Entry 6RH2 (X-ray diffraction, 2.00 A resolution); this record covers chains A and C of the 4 polymer chains in the assembly.

[Chain A]
Molecule: Sensor histidine kinase
Source organism: Thermotoga maritima
UniProt: Q9WZV7 (Q9WZV7_THEMA); residue numbers follow UniProt; this construct covers 232-489
Amino-acid sequence (258 residues; row label = number of the first residue in the row):
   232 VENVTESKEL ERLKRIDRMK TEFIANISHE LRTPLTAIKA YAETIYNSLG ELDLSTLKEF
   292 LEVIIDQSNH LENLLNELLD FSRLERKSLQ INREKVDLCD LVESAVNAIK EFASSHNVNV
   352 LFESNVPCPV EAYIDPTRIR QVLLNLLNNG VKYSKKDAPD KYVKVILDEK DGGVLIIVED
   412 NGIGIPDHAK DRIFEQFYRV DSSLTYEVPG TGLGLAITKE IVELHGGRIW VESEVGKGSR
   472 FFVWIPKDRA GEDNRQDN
Disordered / not traced: 232-245, 479-489
Disulfides: C330-C359
Residues lining bound ligands: ADP (adenosine-5'-diphosphate): N376, N380, G381, K383, Y384, D411, I414, G415, I416, I424, Y429, R430, V431, T436, G441, T442, G443, L444, G445, L446, A447, S470, F472
Reported in the primary citation:
  - binding site for sulfate ion: H260, R314

[Chain C]
Molecule: Response regulator
Source organism: Thermotoga maritima
UniProt: Q9WYT9 (Q9WYT9_THEMA); numbering as in UniProt (aligned over 1-122)
Amino-acid sequence (122 residues; row label = number of the first residue in the row):
     1 MSKKVLLVDD SAVLRKIVSF NLKKEGYEVI EAENGQIALE KLSEFTPDLI VLAIMMPVMD
    61 GFTVLKKLQE KEEWKRIPVI VLTAKGGEED ESLALSLGAR KVMRKPFSPS QFIEEVKHLL
   121 NE
Disordered / not traced: 1, 122
Construct notes: engineered mutation A53 (Asp in Q9WYT9)
Reported in the primary citation:
  - binding site for sulfate ion: K85, D90

[How chain A and chain C interact]
Residue-residue contacts (40):
  H260(A) - A84(C)
  R263(A) - A84(C)
  R263(A) - K105(C)
  R263(A) - P106(C)
  T267(A) - K105(C)
  T267(A) - P106(C)
  T267(A) - F107(C)
  A268(A) - V13(C)  hydrophobic
  K270(A) - F107(C)
  A271(A) - I17(C)
  A271(A) - F107(C)  hydrophobic
  A271(A) - P109(C)
  Y272(A) - V13(C)  hydrogen bond (side chain-backbone)
  Y272(A) - K16(C)
  Y272(A) - I17(C)  hydrophobic
  E274(A) - S108(C)
  E274(A) - P109(C)
  T275(A) - I17(C)
  T275(A) - F20(C)
  T275(A) - N21(C)  hydrogen bond
  T275(A) - P109(C)
  N278(A) - K24(C)
  S279(A) - F20(C)
  S279(A) - K24(C)  hydrogen bond
  E282(A) - F20(C)
  E282(A) - K24(C)  salt bridge
  L283(A) - F20(C)  hydrophobic
  E290(A) - K16(C)  salt bridge
  F291(A) - I17(C)  hydrophobic
  F291(A) - F20(C)  hydrophobic
  V294(A) - V13(C)  hydrophobic
  Q298(A) - V13(C)
  Y437(A) - M55(C)  hydrogen bond
  Y437(A) - M56(C)  hydrogen bond (side chain-backbone)
  Y437(A) - P57(C)
  Y437(A) - V58(C)
  Y437(A) - D60(C)
  E438(A) - M55(C)
  E438(A) - M56(C)
  E438(A) - P57(C)
Also at the interface, not in a pair above, chain A (22 interface residues in all): L266, T287, K387
Also at the interface, not in a pair above, chain C (22 interface residues in all): L14, I54, M59, F62, K85

[Overview]
The chain A/chain C interface involves 22 residues from each chain; the contacts include 5 hydrogen bonds and
2 salt bridges. Polar contacts include E282(A)-K24(C), E290(A)-K16(C) and Y272(A)-V13(C). Ligands of chain A:
ADP. From the paper: a binding site for sulfate ion at H260(A), R314(A) and K85(C) among others.
Here chain A is Sensor histidine kinase and chain C is Response regulator, both from Thermotoga maritima.
Entry 6RH2 (Revisiting pH-gated conformational switch. Complex HK853-RR468 D53A pH 5.3) was determined by
X-ray diffraction (same publication as 6RFV, 6RGY, 6RGZ, 6RH0, 6RH1, 6RH7 and 6RH8).
